Entry 8RVP (electron microscopy, 2.28 A resolution); this record covers chains 3 and L of the 34 polymer chains in the assembly.

== Chain 3 ==
Name: Proteasome maturation factor UMP1
Organism: Saccharomyces cerevisiae
UniProtKB: P38293 (UMP1_YEAST); residues 1-148 here = UniProt positions 1-148
Chain sequence (148 residues; each row starts with the number of its first residue):
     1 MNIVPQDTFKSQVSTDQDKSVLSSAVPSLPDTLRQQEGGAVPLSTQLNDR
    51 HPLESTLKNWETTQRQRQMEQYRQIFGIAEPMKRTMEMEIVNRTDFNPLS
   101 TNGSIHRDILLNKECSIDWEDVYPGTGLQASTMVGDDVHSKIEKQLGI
Unresolved in the structure: 126-131

== Chain L ==
Name: Proteasome subunit beta type-5
Organism: Saccharomyces cerevisiae
Notes: EC 3.4.25.1
UniProtKB: P30656 (PSB5_YEAST); the author numbering skips numbers that UniProt does not, so the offset changes along the chain: -75 to -1 = UniProt 1-75; 1-212 = UniProt 76-287
Chain sequence (287 residues; row label = number of the first residue in the row; note: 1 number in that range is skipped by the numbering (no residue carries it; nothing is unmodelled there); numbers below 1 keep their minus sign (Met-75 is residue -75)):
   -75 MQAIADSFSVPNRLVKELQYDNEQNLESDFVTGASQFQRLAPSLTVPPIA
   -25 SPQQFLRAHTDDSRNPDCKIKIAHG
     1 TTTLAFRFQGGIIVAVDSRATAGNWVASQTVKKVIEINPFLLGTMAGGAA
    51 DCQFWETWLGSQCRLHELREKERISVAAASKILSNLVYQYKGAGLSMGTM
   101 ICGYTRKEGPTIYYVDSDGTRLKGDIFCVGSGQTFAYGVLDSNYKWDLSV
   151 EDALYLGKRSILAAAHRDAYSGGSVNLYHVTEDGWIYHGNHDVGELFWKV
   201 KEEEGSFNNVIG
Unresolved in the structure: -65 to -63, -13, 166-173, 192-212

== Interface between chain 3 and chain L ==
Contacting residue pairs (53):
  Phe9(3) - Pro-28(L)
  Phe9(3) - Ile-27(L)
  Phe9(3) - Ala-26(L)  hydrophobic
  Lys10(3) - Val-30(L)
  Lys10(3) - Pro-28(L)
  Ser11(3) - Thr-31(L)
  Ser11(3) - Val-30(L)  hydrogen bond (backbone-backbone)
  Gln12(3) - Gln-52(L)
  Gln12(3) - Ser-33(L)  hydrogen bond
  Gln12(3) - Leu-32(L)
  Val13(3) - Ser-33(L)
  Val13(3) - Leu-32(L)  hydrogen bond (backbone-backbone)
  Val13(3) - Val-30(L)  hydrophobic
  Ser14(3) - Arg-37(L)  hydrogen bond
  Ser14(3) - Pro-34(L)
  Ser14(3) - Tyr90(L)
  Thr15(3) - Ala-35(L)
  Thr15(3) - Leu86(L)
  Thr15(3) - Tyr90(L)
  Asp16(3) - Arg-37(L)  salt bridge
  Asp16(3) - Ala-35(L)
  Ala25(3) - Arg69(L)  hydrogen bond (backbone-side chain)
  Val26(3) - Ile82(L)  hydrophobic
  Ser28(3) - Trp58(L)
  Ser28(3) - Gln62(L)  hydrogen bond
  Leu29(3) - Ile82(L)
  Leu29(3) - Asn85(L)
  Pro30(3) - Gln89(L)
  Ala40(3) - Tyr88(L)
  Pro42(3) - Tyr88(L)
  Pro42(3) - Gln89(L)
  Leu43(3) - Gln89(L)
  Ser44(3) - Gln89(L)
  Ser44(3) - Tyr90(L)
  Ser44(3) - Lys91(L)  hydrogen bond (side chain-backbone)
  Leu47(3) - Ala-26(L)
  Leu47(3) - Pro-24(L)
  Asn48(3) - Ser-25(L)
  Asn48(3) - Pro-24(L)
  Asn48(3) - Gln-23(L)  hydrogen bond (side chain-backbone)
  Met69(3) - Phe-68(L)  hydrophobic
  Arg73(3) - Phe-68(L)
  Arg73(3) - Val-66(L)
  Ile78(3) - Ala-71(L)
  Ile78(3) - Phe-68(L)
  Pro81(3) - Phe-68(L)  hydrophobic
  Met82(3) - Met-75(L)  hydrophobic
  Met82(3) - Ile-72(L)  hydrophobic
  Met82(3) - Ala-71(L)  hydrophobic
  Thr85(3) - Ile-72(L)
  Thr85(3) - Phe-68(L)
  Met86(3) - Met-75(L)  hydrophobic
  Glu89(3) - Ile-72(L)
Other interface residues (no listed pair), chain 3 (30 interface residues in all): Pro27, Val41, Asp49
Other interface residues (no listed pair), chain L (33 interface residues in all): Ser-67, Ser-48, Pro-29, Ala93

== Overview ==
The interface between chain 3 and chain L involves 30 residues on one side and 33 on the other, with 8
hydrogen bonds and 1 salt bridge. Polar pairs include Asp16(3)-Arg-37(L), Gln12(3)-Ser-33(L) and
Ser14(3)-Arg-37(L).
Chain 3 is Proteasome maturation factor UMP1 and chain L is Proteasome subunit beta type-5, both from
Saccharomyces cerevisiae; the structure, Proteasomal late precursor complex from pre1-1, state 2, was
determined by electron microscopy (same publication as 8RVL, 8RVO, 8RVQ and 9GBK).
